PDB entry 6MK1 | electron microscopy, 6.00 A resolution (low resolution: residue-level contacts below are approximate; hydrogen-bond / salt-bridge calls are withheld) | chains A and a of the 52 polymer chains in the assembly

[Chain A (and a)]
Name: peptide HEAT_R1
Notes: chain a of this document is another copy of the same molecule, construct and numbering; everything in this record applies to it too
Amino-acid sequence (30 residues; numbered 1 to 30; the number before each row is that of its first residue):
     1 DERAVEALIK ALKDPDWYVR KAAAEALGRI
Reported in the primary citation:
  - self-association interface (contacts with another copy of this molecule); pairs are residue here / residue on that copy: Trp17-Trp17 (pi stacking)

[How chain A and chain a interact]
Residue-residue contacts (25; chain A residue first):
  Val5(A) - Asp1(a)
  Val5(A) - Ala4(a)
  Ile9(A) - Ala4(a)
  Ile9(A) - Ala7(a)
  Leu12(A) - Ala7(a)
  Trp17(A) - Asp16(a)
  Trp17(A) - Trp17(a)
  Trp17(A) - Val19(a)
  Arg20(A) - Val19(a)
  Lys21(A) - Trp17(a)
  Lys21(A) - Tyr18(a)
  Lys21(A) - Val19(a)
  Lys21(A) - Ala22(a)
  Ala24(A) - Leu8(a)
  Ala24(A) - Ala22(a)
  Ala24(A) - Ala23(a)
  Ala24(A) - Ala26(a)
  Glu25(A) - Glu25(a)
  Leu27(A) - Ala4(a)
  Leu27(A) - Ile30(a)
  Gly28(A) - Ala26(a)
  Gly28(A) - Arg29(a)
  Arg29(A) - Glu25(a)
  Arg29(A) - Arg29(a)
  Ile30(A) - Ile30(a)
Interface residues without a listed pair, chain A (13 interface residues in all): Glu2
Interface residues without a listed pair, chain a (16 interface residues in all): Arg3, Ala11
From the paper, about this interface:
  - pairs named by the authors: Trp17(A)-Trp17(a) (pi stacking)

[Summary]
13 residues of chain A face 16 of chain a across their interface. The authors report pi stacking between
Trp17(A) and Trp17(a). The paper reports a self-association interface involving Trp17(A).
Both chains are peptide HEAT_R1. Entry 6MK1 (Cryo-EM of self-assembly peptide filament HEAT_R1) was determined
by electron microscopy, deposited together with 6HQE.
